Entry 5NNP (X-ray diffraction, 2.60 A resolution); this record covers chains A and C of the 4 polymer chains in the assembly.

[Chain A]
Molecule: N-terminal acetyltransferase-like protein
From: Chaetomium thermophilum (strain DSM 1495 / CBS 144.50 / IMI 039719)
UniProtKB: G0S4M4 (G0S4M4_CHATD); residues 2-744 here = UniProt positions 2-744
Chain sequence (745 residues; row label = number of the first residue in the row; numbering starts at 0):
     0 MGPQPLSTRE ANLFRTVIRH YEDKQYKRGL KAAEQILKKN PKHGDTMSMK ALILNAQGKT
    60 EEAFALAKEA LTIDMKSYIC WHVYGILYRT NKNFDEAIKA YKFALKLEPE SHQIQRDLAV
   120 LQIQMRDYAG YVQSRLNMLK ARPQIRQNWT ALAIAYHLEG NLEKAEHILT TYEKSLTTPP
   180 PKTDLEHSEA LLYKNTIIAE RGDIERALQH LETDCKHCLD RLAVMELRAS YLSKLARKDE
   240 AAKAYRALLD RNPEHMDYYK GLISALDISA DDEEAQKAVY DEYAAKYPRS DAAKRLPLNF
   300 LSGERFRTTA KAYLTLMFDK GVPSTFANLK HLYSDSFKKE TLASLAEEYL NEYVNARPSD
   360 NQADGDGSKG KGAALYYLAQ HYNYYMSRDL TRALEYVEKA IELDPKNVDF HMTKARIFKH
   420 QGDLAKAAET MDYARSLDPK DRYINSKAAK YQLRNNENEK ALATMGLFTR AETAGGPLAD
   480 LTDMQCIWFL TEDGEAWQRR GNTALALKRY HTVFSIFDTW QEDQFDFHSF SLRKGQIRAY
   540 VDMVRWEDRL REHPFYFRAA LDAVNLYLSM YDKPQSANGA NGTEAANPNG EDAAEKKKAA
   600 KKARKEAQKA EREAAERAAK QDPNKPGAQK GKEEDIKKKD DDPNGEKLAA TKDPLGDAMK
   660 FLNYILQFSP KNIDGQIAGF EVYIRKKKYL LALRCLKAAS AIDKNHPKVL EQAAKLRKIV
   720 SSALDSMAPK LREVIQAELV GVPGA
Unresolved in the structure: 0-6, 359-365, 574-637, 743-744
Sequence notes: initiating methionine (0); expression tag (1); conflict K707 (Asn in G0S4M4), D724 (Gly in G0S4M4)

[Chain C]
Molecule: Putative uncharacterized protein
From: Chaetomium thermophilum
UniProtKB: G0SCY6 (G0SCY6_CHATD); residues 83-126 here = UniProt positions 83-126
Chain sequence (62 residues; each row starts with the number of its first residue):
    79 GAMGKVDPAD VNLLVEELEL SKAKATELLK AHDGDAIKAM KAYIQPAFGS GSGSWSHPQF
   139 EK
Unresolved in the structure: 79-80, 126-140
Sequence notes: expression tag (79-82, 127-140)

[Chain A / chain C interface]
Pairs across the interface (28; chain A residue first):
  M658(A) with E97(C)
  Y682(A) with E97(C)
  K685(A) with E97(C), salt bridge
  K687(A) with E94(C), salt bridge; E97(C), salt bridge
  L689(A) with E95(C); L96(C), hydrophobic; M118(C), hydrophobic; I122(C)
  L690(A) with E95(C); L96(C), hydrophobic; E97(C)
  L692(A) with I122(C), hydrophobic
  R693(A) with Y121(C), hydrogen bond (side chain-backbone); I122(C)
  K696(A) with Q123(C), hydrogen bond; P124(C)
  K729(A) with D88(C), salt bridge; M118(C)
  L730(A) with E95(C)
  E732(A) with I115(C)
  V733(A) with I115(C), hydrophobic; M118(C), hydrophobic; K119(C)
  A736(A) with K119(C)
  E737(A) with K119(C); I122(C); Q123(C), hydrogen bond
Also at the interface, not in a pair above, chain A (18 interface residues in all): A697, A700, A727
Also at the interface, not in a pair above, chain C (14 interface residues in all): L91, A114
From the paper, about this interface:
  - interface residues, chain A: L689(A), L690(A), L692(A), A727(A), L730(A), V733(A), A736(A)
  - interface residues, chain C: L91(C), A114(C), I115(C), M118(C), I122(C)

[Summary]
The interface between chain A and chain C involves 18 residues on one side and 14 on the other; the contacts
include 3 hydrogen bonds and 4 salt bridges. Polar pairs include K685(A)-E97(C), K687(A)-E94(C) and
K687(A)-E97(C). The paper reports interface residues L689(A), L690(A) and L91(C) among others.
Here chain A is N-terminal acetyltransferase-like protein (Chaetomium thermophilum (strain DSM 1495 / CBS
144.50 / IMI 039719)) and chain C is Putative uncharacterized protein (Chaetomium thermophilum). Entry 5NNP
(Structure of Naa15/Naa10 bound to HypK-THB) was determined by X-ray diffraction together with 5NNR from the
same study.
